PDB entry 5FZ5 | electron microscopy, 8.80 A resolution (very low resolution: no residue pairs are listed; an interface is given only as per-side residue counts) | chains U and V of the 22 polymer chains in the assembly

== Chain U ==
Molecule: Transcription initiation factor iia large subunit
From: Saccharomyces cerevisiae
UniProtKB: P32773 (TOA1_YEAST); residue numbers follow UniProt; this construct covers 1-286
Amino-acid sequence (286 residues; numbered 1 to 286; the number before each row is that of its first residue):
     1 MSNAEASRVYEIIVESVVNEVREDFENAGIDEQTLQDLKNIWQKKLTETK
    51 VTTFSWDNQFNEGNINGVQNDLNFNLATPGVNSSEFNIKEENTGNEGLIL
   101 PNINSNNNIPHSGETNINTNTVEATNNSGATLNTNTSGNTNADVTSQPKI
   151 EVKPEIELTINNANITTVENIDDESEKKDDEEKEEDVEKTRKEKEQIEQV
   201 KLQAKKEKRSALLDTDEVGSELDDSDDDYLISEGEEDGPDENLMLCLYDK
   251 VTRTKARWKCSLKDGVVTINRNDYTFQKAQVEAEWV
Unresolved in the structure: 1, 48-240

== Chain V ==
Molecule: Transcription initiation factor iia subunit 2
From: Saccharomyces cerevisiae
UniProtKB: P32774 (T2AG_YEAST); numbering as in UniProt (aligned over 1-122)
Amino-acid sequence (122 residues; numbered 1 to 122; the number before each row is that of its first residue):
     1 MAVPGYYELYRRSTIGNSLVDALDTLISDGRIEASLAMRVLETFDKVVAE
    51 TLKDNTQSKLTVKGNLDTYGFCDDVWTFIVKNCQVTVEDSHRDASQNGSG
   101 DSQSVISVDKLRIVACNSKKSE
Unresolved in the structure: 1-4, 89-103, 120-122
Swiss-Prot annotation at these positions:
  - modified residue (Phosphoserine): Ser95, Ser102
  - mutagenesis: Ile27 (I27A/K: Decreases ability to interact with TAF11 and support growth on galactose-containing medium. Unable to support cell viability in a strain deleted for TOA2; when associated with A-69), Leu41 (L41D: Decreases ability to interact with Toa1 and TAF11, display mutant growth phenotypes and defects in transcription in vivo), Tyr69 (Y69A: Unable to support cell viability in a strain deleted for TOA2; when associated with A-27 or K-27)

== Interface between chain U and chain V ==
At this resolution (9 A) residue pairs are not listed: 51 residues of chain U and 61 of chain V lie at the interface.

== Overview ==
51 residues of chain U face 61 of chain V across their interface. UniProt lists 3 mutagenesis sites on chain
V.
Here chain U is Transcription initiation factor iia large subunit and chain V is Transcription initiation
factor iia subunit 2, both from Saccharomyces cerevisiae. Entry 5FZ5 (Transcription initiation complex
structures elucidate DNA opening (CC)) was determined by electron microscopy, deposited together with 5FYW,
5IP7 and 5IP9.
